6WZ5 - chains E and J of the 10 polymer chains in the assembly; structure by electron microscopy, 2.20 A resolution.

# Chain E
Protein: Histone H3.2
Source organism: Xenopus laevis
Reference sequence: P84233 (H32_XENLA); residues 1-135 here correspond to UniProt positions 2-136 (UniProt number = residue number + 1)
Chain sequence (135 residues; row label = number of the first residue in the row):
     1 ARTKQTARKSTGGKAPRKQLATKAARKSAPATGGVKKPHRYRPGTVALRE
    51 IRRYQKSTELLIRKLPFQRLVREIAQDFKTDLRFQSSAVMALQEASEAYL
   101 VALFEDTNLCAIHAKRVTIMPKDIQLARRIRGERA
Unresolved in the structure: 1-36, 135
Sequence notes: variant Ala102 (Gly103 in P84233)
Swiss-Prot annotation at these positions:
  - modified residue: Arg2 (Asymmetric dimethylarginine), Thr3 (Phosphothreonine), Lys4 (Allysine), Gln5 (5-glutamyl dopamine), Thr6 (Phosphothreonine), Arg8 (Citrulline), Lys9 (N6,N6,N6-trimethyllysine), Ser10 (ADP-ribosylserine), Thr11 (Phosphothreonine), Lys14 (N6-(2-hydroxyisobutyryl)lysine), Arg17 (Asymmetric dimethylarginine), Lys18 (N6-(2-hydroxyisobutyryl)lysine), Lys23 (N6-(2-hydroxyisobutyryl)lysine), Arg26 (Citrulline), Lys27 (N6,N6,N6-trimethyllysine), Ser28 (ADP-ribosylserine), Lys36 (N6,N6,N6-trimethyllysine), Lys37 (N6-methyllysine), Tyr41 (Phosphotyrosine), Lys56 (N6,N6,N6-trimethyllysine) and 8 more in UniProt
  - lipidation: Cys110 (S-palmitoyl cysteine)

# Chain J
Molecule: 167-nt DNA strand
Source organism: synthetic construct
Sequence (167 nucleotides; numbered -83 to 83; the number before each row is that of its first residue; numbers below 1 keep their minus sign (DC-83 is residue -83)):
   -83 CTATGATGCCCTGGAGAATCCCGGTGCCGAGGCCGCTCAATTGGTCGTAG
   -33 ACAGCTCTAGCACCGCTTAAACGCACGTACGCGCTGTCCCCCGCGTTTTA
    17 ACCGCCAAGGGGATTACTCCCTAGTCTCCAGGCACGTGTCAGATATATAC
    67 ATCCTGTGCATGTATTG
Unresolved in the structure: -83 to -77, 77-83

# How chain E and chain J interact
Residue-residue contacts (24; chain E residue first):
  Tyr41(E) - DC69(J)  phosphate contact
  Tyr41(E) - DC70(J)  phosphate contact
  Arg42(E) - DA-5(J)  salt bridge to the phosphate
  Arg42(E) - DC70(J)  salt bridge to the phosphate
  Arg42(E) - DT71(J)  phosphate contact
  Pro43(E) - DA-5(J)  sugar contact
  Thr45(E) - DC69(J)  phosphate contact
  Thr45(E) - DC70(J)  hydrogen bond to the phosphate
  Arg63(E) - DA-14(J)  sugar contact
  Arg63(E) - DA-13(J)  phosphate contact
  Arg72(E) - DC-23(J)  salt bridge to the phosphate
  Arg83(E) - DG-24(J)  phosphate contact
  Arg83(E) - DC-23(J)  phosphate contact
  Phe84(E) - DG-24(J)  sugar contact
  Phe84(E) - DC-23(J)  hydrogen bond to the phosphate
  Gln85(E) - DG-24(J)  phosphate contact
  Ser86(E) - DG-24(J)  hydrogen bond to the phosphate
  Arg116(E) - DG-3(J)  phosphate contact
  Arg116(E) - DC-2(J)  salt bridge to the phosphate
  Val117(E) - DC-4(J)  sugar contact
  Val117(E) - DG-3(J)  hydrogen bond to the phosphate
  Thr118(E) - DC-4(J)  hydrogen bond to the phosphate
  Thr118(E) - DG-3(J)  hydrogen bond to the phosphate
  Met120(E) - DC-2(J)  phosphate contact
Interface residues without a listed pair, chain E (18 interface residues in all): Arg40, Leu82, Lys115, Lys122

# Summary
18 residues of chain E face 11 of chain J across their interface; the contacts include 6 hydrogen bonds and 4
salt bridges. Polar contacts include Thr45(E)-DC70(J), Phe84(E)-DC-23(J) and Ser86(E)-DG-24(J).
Chain E is Histone H3.2 (Xenopus laevis) and chain J is a 167-nt DNA strand (synthetic construct); the
structure, Bridging of double-strand DNA break activates PARP2/HPF1 to modify chromatin, was determined by
electron microscopy, deposited together with 6WZ9, 6X0L, 6X0M and 6X0N.
